Entry 7NKH (electron microscopy, 2.78 A resolution); this record covers chains B and F of the 7 polymer chains in the assembly.

== Chain B ==
Name: ATP synthase subunit alpha
From: Mycolicibacterium smegmatis MC2 155
Notes: EC 7.1.2.2
Reference sequence: A0R202 (ATPA_MYCS2); numbering as in UniProt (aligned over 1-548)
Amino-acid sequence (548 residues; row label = number of the first residue in the row):
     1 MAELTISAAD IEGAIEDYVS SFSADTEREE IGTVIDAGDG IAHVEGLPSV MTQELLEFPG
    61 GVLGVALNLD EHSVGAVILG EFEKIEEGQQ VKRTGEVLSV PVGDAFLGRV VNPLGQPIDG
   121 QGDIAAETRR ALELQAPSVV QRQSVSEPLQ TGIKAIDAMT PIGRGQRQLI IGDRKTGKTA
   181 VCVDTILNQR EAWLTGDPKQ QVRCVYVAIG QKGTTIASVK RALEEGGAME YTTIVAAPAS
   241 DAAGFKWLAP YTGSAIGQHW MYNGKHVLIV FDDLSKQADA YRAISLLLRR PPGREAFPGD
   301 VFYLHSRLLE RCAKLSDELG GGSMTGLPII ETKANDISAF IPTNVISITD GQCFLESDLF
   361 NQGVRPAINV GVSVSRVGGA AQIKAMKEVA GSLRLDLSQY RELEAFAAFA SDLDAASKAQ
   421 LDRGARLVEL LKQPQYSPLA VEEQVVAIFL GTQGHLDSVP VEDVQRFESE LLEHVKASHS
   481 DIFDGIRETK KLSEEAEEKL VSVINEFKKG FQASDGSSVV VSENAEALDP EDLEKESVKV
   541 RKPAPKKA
Unresolved in the structure: 1-28, 407-413, 522-548
Swiss-Prot annotation at these positions:
  - binding site (ATP): Gly172 to Thr179
  - site: Ser373 (Required for activity)
Metal / ion sites: Mg2+: Thr179 (together with ATP)
Ligand contacts:
  - ATP (adenosine-5'-triphosphate), molecule 1: Asp173, Arg174, Lys175, Thr176, Gly177, Lys178, Thr179, Ala180, Gln211, Phe360, Arg365, Pro366, Gln433, Pro434, Gln435
  - ATP, molecule 2: Ile346, Ser347, Val374, Arg376

== Chain F ==
Name: ATP synthase subunit beta
From: Mycolicibacterium smegmatis MC2 155
Notes: EC 7.1.2.2
Reference sequence: A0R200 (ATPB_MYCS2); residue numbers follow UniProt; this construct covers 1-475
Amino-acid sequence (475 residues; row label = number of the first residue in the row):
     1 MTATAEKTAG RVVRITGPVV DVEFPRGSVP ELFNALHAEI TFGALAKTLT LEVAQHLGDS
    61 LVRCISMQPT DGLVRGVEVT DTGASISVPV GDGVKGHVFN ALGDCLDDPG YGKDFEHWSI
   121 HRKPPAFSDL EPRTEMLETG LKVVDLLTPY VRGGKIALFG GAGVGKTVLI QEMINRIARN
   181 FGGTSVFAGV GERTREGNDL WVELADANVL KDTALVFGQM DEPPGTRMRV ALSALTMAEF
   241 FRDEQGQDVL LFIDNIFRFT QAGSEVSTLL GRMPSAVGYQ PTLADEMGEL QERITSTRGR
   301 SITSMQAVYV PADDYTDPAP ATTFAHLDAT TELSRAVFSK GIFPAVDPLA SSSTILDPAI
   361 VGDEHYRVAQ EVIRILQRYK DLQDIIAILG IDELSEEDKQ LVNRARRIER FLSQNMMAAE
   421 QFTGQPGSTV PLKETIEAFD KLTKGEFDHL PEQAFFLIGG LDDLAKKAES LGAKL
Unresolved in the structure: 1-6, 475
Metal / ion sites: Mg2+: Thr167 (together with ATP)
Ligand contacts: ATP (adenosine-5'-triphosphate): Gly161, Ala162, Gly163, Val164, Gly165, Lys166, Thr167, Val168, Glu192, Arg193, Glu196, Tyr309, Phe338, Phe343, Met416, Ala419, Phe422, Thr423

== Interface between chain B and chain F ==
Residue-residue contacts (98):
  Gly46(B) - Arg75(F)
  Leu47(B) - Arg75(F)  hydrogen bond (backbone-side chain)
  Pro48(B) - Arg75(F)
  Ser49(B) - Val74(F)
  Val50(B) - Val74(F)
  Val50(B) - Arg75(F)
  Met51(B) - Phe42(F)  hydrophobic
  Met51(B) - Gly72(F)
  Met51(B) - Leu73(F)
  Met51(B) - Val74(F)  hydrophobic
  Thr52(B) - Ile15(F)
  Thr52(B) - Thr70(F)
  Thr52(B) - Asp71(F)
  Thr52(B) - Gly72(F)  hydrogen bond (backbone-backbone)
  Thr52(B) - Leu73(F)  hydrogen bond (side chain-backbone)
  Gln53(B) - Asp71(F)
  Leu67(B) - Ile15(F)
  Asn68(B) - Ile15(F)
  Asn68(B) - Thr16(F)
  Leu69(B) - Arg14(F)
  Leu69(B) - Ile15(F)  hydrogen bond (backbone-backbone)
  Leu69(B) - Arg75(F)
  Asp70(B) - Val13(F)
  Asp70(B) - Arg14(F)
  Asp70(B) - Arg75(F)  hydrogen bond (backbone-side chain)
  Glu71(B) - Val13(F)  hydrogen bond (backbone-backbone)
  Glu71(B) - Arg14(F)  salt bridge
  Ser73(B) - Arg75(F)
  Val74(B) - Arg75(F)
  Gly95(B) - Phe42(F)
  Glu96(B) - Phe42(F)
  Val97(B) - Phe42(F)  hydrophobic
  Val97(B) - Gly72(F)
  Ala131(B) - Leu45(F)  hydrophobic
  Glu133(B) - Asp71(F)
  Leu134(B) - Leu45(F)  hydrophobic
  Gln135(B) - Pro69(F)
  Gln135(B) - Asp221(F)  hydrogen bond (side chain-backbone)
  Gln135(B) - Glu222(F)
  Ala136(B) - Asp221(F)  hydrogen bond (backbone-side chain)
  Pro137(B) - Thr194(F)
  Ser138(B) - Thr194(F)
  Val139(B) - Thr194(F)
  Val139(B) - Gly197(F)
  Val139(B) - Asn198(F)  hydrogen bond (backbone-side chain)
  Val139(B) - Phe217(F)  hydrophobic
  Val140(B) - Leu106(F)
  Val140(B) - Asp107(F)
  Val140(B) - Trp201(F)  hydrophobic
  Arg142(B) - Thr194(F)
  Arg142(B) - Asn198(F)  hydrogen bond (backbone-side chain)
  Arg167(B) - Arg193(F)
  Pro291(B) - Pro274(F)  hydrophobic
  Pro292(B) - Gly278(F)
  Gly293(B) - Val277(F)
  Arg294(B) - Asp314(F)  salt bridge
  Arg294(B) - Asp317(F)  salt bridge
  Gly299(B) - Glu265(F)
  Asp300(B) - Glu265(F)
  Phe302(B) - Met220(F)  hydrophobic
  Phe302(B) - Arg258(F)
  Phe302(B) - Gln261(F)
  Tyr303(B) - Met220(F)
  Tyr303(B) - Glu222(F)
  Tyr303(B) - Pro223(F)
  Tyr303(B) - Arg227(F)
  Tyr303(B) - Glu265(F)
  Ser306(B) - Met220(F)
  Arg307(B) - Asp221(F)
  Glu310(B) - Arg193(F)
  Glu310(B) - Thr194(F)  hydrogen bond
  Glu310(B) - Met220(F)
  Glu310(B) - Asp221(F)
  Arg311(B) - Asp221(F)  salt bridge
  Ser338(B) - Ala312(F)
  Ser338(B) - Asp313(F)
  Thr343(B) - Ala162(F)
  Thr343(B) - Tyr309(F)  hydrogen bond (backbone-side chain)
  Thr343(B) - Ala312(F)
  Asn344(B) - Tyr309(F)
  Ile346(B) - Ala162(F)  hydrophobic
  Ile346(B) - Arg193(F)  hydrogen bond (backbone-side chain)
  Ser347(B) - Ala162(F)
  Ser347(B) - Arg193(F)  hydrogen bond (backbone-side chain)
  Ser347(B) - Met220(F)
  Ser347(B) - Arg258(F)
  Ser347(B) - Tyr309(F)
  Ile348(B) - Arg193(F)  hydrogen bond (backbone-side chain)
  Ile348(B) - Met220(F)  hydrophobic
  Thr349(B) - Arg193(F)  hydrogen bond (backbone-side chain)
  Asp350(B) - Arg193(F)  salt bridge
  Asp350(B) - Arg195(F)  salt bridge
  Arg376(B) - Gly163(F)
  Arg376(B) - Arg193(F)
  Arg376(B) - Arg195(F)
  Arg376(B) - Phe422(F)
  Val377(B) - Arg195(F)
  Gln399(B) - Gln453(F)
Other interface residues (no listed pair), chain B (57 interface residues in all): Gln143, Ser144, Ala339, Phe340, Glu402
Other interface residues (no listed pair), chain F (54 interface residues in all): Gly17, Ala44, Glu192, Glu196, Asp199, Gln219, Thr268, Pro311, Arg335, Ser339, Lys340, Phe456

== Overview ==
Chain B and chain F form an interface of 57 and 54 residues respectively; the contacts include 16 hydrogen
bonds and 6 salt bridges. Polar pairs include Glu71(B)-Arg14(F), Arg294(B)-Asp314(F) and Arg294(B)-Asp317(F).
One ATP molecule is bound between chain B and chain F.
Here chain B is ATP synthase subunit alpha and chain F is ATP synthase subunit beta, both from
Mycolicibacterium smegmatis MC2 155. Entry 7NKH (Mycobacterium smegmatis ATP synthase F1 state 2) was
determined by electron microscopy (same publication as 7NJK, 7NJL, 7NJM, 7NJN, 7NJO, 7NJP and 20 further
entries).
